1TL8 - chains D and A of the 4 polymer chains in the assembly; structure by X-ray diffraction, 3.10 A resolution.

[Chain D]
Molecule: 22-nt DNA strand
Sequence (22 nucleotides; each row starts with the number of its first residue):
   101 AAAAATTTTT CGAAGTCTTT TT

[Chain A]
Molecule: DNA topoisomerase I
Organism: Homo sapiens
Notes: EC 5.99.1.2
Reference sequence: P11387 (TOP1_HUMAN); residues 174-765 here = UniProt positions 174-765
Chain sequence (592 residues; numbered 174 to 765; the number before each row is that of its first residue):
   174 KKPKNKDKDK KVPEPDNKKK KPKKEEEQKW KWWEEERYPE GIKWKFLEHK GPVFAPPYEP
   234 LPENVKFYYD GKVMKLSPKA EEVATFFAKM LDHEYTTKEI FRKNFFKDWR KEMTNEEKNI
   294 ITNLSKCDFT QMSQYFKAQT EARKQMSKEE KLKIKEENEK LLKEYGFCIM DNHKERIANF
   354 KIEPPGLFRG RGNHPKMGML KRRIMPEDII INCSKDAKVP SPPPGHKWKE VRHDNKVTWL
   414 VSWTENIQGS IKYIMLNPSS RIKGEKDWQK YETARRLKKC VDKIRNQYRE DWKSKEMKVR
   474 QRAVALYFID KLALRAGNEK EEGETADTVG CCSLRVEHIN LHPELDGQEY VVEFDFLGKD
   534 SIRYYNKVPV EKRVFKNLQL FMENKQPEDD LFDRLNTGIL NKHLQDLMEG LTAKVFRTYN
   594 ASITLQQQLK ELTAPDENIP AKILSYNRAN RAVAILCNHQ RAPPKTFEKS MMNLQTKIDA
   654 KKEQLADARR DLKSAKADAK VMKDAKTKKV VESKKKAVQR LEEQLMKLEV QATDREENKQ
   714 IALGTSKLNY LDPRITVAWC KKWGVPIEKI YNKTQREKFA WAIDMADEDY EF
Unresolved in the structure: 174-200
Differences from the reference sequence: modified residue (723)
Modified residues: Tyr-723 (o-phosphotyrosine; PTR)
Curated features (UniProtKB/Swiss-Prot):
  - region (Interaction with DNA): Lys-425, Tyr-426, Arg-488 to Lys-493, Thr-585 to Lys-587
  - active site: Tyr-723 (O-(3'-phospho-DNA)-tyrosine intermediate)
  - site (Interaction with DNA): Arg-316, Arg-364, Trp-412, Lys-443, Thr-501, Lys-532, Asn-574, His-632, Lys-650
  - modified residue: Lys-280 (N6-acetyllysine), Ser-506 (Phosphoserine)
  - cross-link (Glycyl lysine isopeptide (Lys-Gly)): Lys-204 (interchain with G-Cter in SUMO2), Lys-336 (interchain with G-Cter in SUMO2), Lys-549 (interchain with G-Cter in SUMO2), Lys-642 (interchain with G-Cter in SUMO2), Lys-700 (interchain with G-Cter in SUMO2), Lys-712 (interchain with G-Cter in SUMO2)
  - natural variant: Lys-326 (K326R: In breast cancer), Met-370 (M370T: In CPT-resistant leukemia), Asp-533 (D533G: In CPT-resistant leukemia), Asn-722 (N722S: In CPT-resistant leukemia), Thr-729 (T729A: In CPT-resistant lung cancer)
  - mutagenesis: Lys-532 (K532A: Almost abolishes enzyme activity; K532R: Strongly reduced enzyme activity), Tyr-723 (Y723F: No change in CPT-induced clearing from nuclei)
Ligand contacts: ai-iii-52 (AI3; 2,3-dimethoxy-12H-[1,3]dioxolo[5,6]indeno[1,2-c]isoquinolin-6-ium): Glu-356, Arg-364, Lys-425, Thr-718, Asn-722

[How chain D and chain A interact]
Contacting residue pairs - 36 pairs, chain D then chain A:
  DA105(D) / Asn-646(A)  phosphate contact
  DT106(D) / Ser-643(A)  phosphate contact
  DT106(D) / Leu-647(A)  phosphate contact
  DT107(D) / Arg-708(A)  salt bridge to the phosphate
  DC111(D) / Glu-356(A)  sugar contact
  DG112(D) / Glu-356(A)  phosphate contact
  DG112(D) / Arg-364(A)  base contact
  DG112(D) / Lys-374(A)  sugar contact
  DA113(D) / Phe-361(A)  phosphate contact
  DA113(D) / Arg-362(A)  hydrogen bond to the phosphate
  DA113(D) / Gly-363(A)  hydrogen bond to the phosphate
  DA113(D) / Arg-364(A)  hydrogen bond to the sugar
  DA113(D) / Lys-374(A)  salt bridge to the phosphate
  DA114(D) / Phe-361(A)  phosphate contact
  DA114(D) / Gly-363(A)  phosphate contact
  DA114(D) / Arg-364(A)  hydrogen bond to the phosphate
  DA114(D) / His-367(A)  salt bridge to the phosphate
  DA114(D) / Gln-421(A)  hydrogen bond to the phosphate
  DA114(D) / Lys-532(A)  base contact
  DA114(D) / Asp-533(A)  sugar contact
  DG115(D) / Lys-493(A)  salt bridge to the phosphate
  DG115(D) / Thr-498(A)  phosphate contact
  DG115(D) / Thr-501(A)  hydrogen bond to the phosphate
  DG115(D) / Gly-531(A)  phosphate contact
  DG115(D) / Lys-532(A)  sugar contact
  DG115(D) / Asp-533(A)  hydrogen bond to the phosphate
  DT116(D) / Arg-488(A)  phosphate contact
  DT116(D) / Ala-489(A)  phosphate contact
  DT116(D) / Gly-490(A)  phosphate contact
  DT116(D) / Asn-491(A)  hydrogen bond to the phosphate
  DT116(D) / Lys-587(A)  phosphate contact
  DC117(D) / Asn-491(A)  base contact
  DC117(D) / Asn-574(A)  hydrogen bond to the phosphate
  DC117(D) / Thr-585(A)  phosphate contact
  DC117(D) / Ala-586(A)  hydrogen bond to the phosphate
  DC117(D) / Lys-587(A)  hydrogen bond to the phosphate
Interface residues without a listed pair, chain D (11 interface residues in all): DT118
Interface residues without a listed pair, chain A (28 interface residues in all): Leu-360, Ser-534

[Overview]
Chain D and chain A form an interface of 11 and 28 residues respectively, with 11 hydrogen bonds and 4 salt
bridges. Polar pairs include DA113(D)/Arg-364(A), DA113(D)/Arg-362(A) and DA113(D)/Gly-363(A). Bound to chain
A: ai-iii-52.
Chain D is a 22-nt DNA strand and chain A is DNA topoisomerase I (Homo sapiens); the structure, Human DNA
topoisomerase I (70 kDa) in complex with the indenoisoquinoline AI-III-52 and covalent complex with ..., was
determined by X-ray diffraction.
